7F66 - chains A and B of the 15 polymer chains in the assembly; structure by electron microscopy, 2.76 A resolution.

Chain A (and B):
Name: Translation initiation factor eIF-2B subunit alpha
From: Homo sapiens
Notes: chain B of this document is another copy of the same molecule, construct and numbering; everything in this record applies to it too
UniProt: Q14232 (EI2BA_HUMAN); residue numbers follow UniProt; this construct covers 1-305
Chain sequence (307 residues; numbered -1 to 305; the number before each row is that of its first residue; numbers below 1 keep their minus sign (Gly-1 is residue -1)):
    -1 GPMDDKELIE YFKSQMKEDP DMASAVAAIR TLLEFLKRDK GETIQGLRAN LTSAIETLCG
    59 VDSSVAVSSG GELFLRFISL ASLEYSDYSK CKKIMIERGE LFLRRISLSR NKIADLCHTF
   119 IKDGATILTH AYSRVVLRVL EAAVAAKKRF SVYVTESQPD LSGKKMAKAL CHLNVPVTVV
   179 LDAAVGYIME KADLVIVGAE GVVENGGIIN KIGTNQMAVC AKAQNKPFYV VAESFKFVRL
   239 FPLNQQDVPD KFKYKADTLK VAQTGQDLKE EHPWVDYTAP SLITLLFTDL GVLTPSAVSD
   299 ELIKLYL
Disordered / not traced: -1, 255-267
Construct notes: expression tag (-1 to 0)
From the paper describing this entry:
  - mutagenesis - A47E: unchanged binding to eIF2(alphaP)

How chain A and chain B interact:
Residue-residue contacts (53):
  Glu154(A) - Gln156(B)
  Gln156(A) - Glu154(B)
  Gln156(A) - Gln156(B)
  Pro157(A) - Leu179(B)
  Val175(A) - Glu268(B)
  Thr176(A) - Glu268(B)
  Val177(A) - Glu268(B)  hydrogen bond (backbone-backbone)
  Val177(A) - Glu269(B)
  Val178(A) - Glu269(B)
  Leu179(A) - Pro157(B)
  Leu179(A) - His270(B)
  Asp180(A) - Gln214(B)
  Ala181(A) - Ile210(B)
  Ala181(A) - Gly211(B)
  Ala181(A) - Gln214(B)
  Ala182(A) - Ile210(B)  hydrophobic
  Val183(A) - Gln214(B)
  Gly184(A) - Asn213(B)
  Gly184(A) - Gln214(B)
  Tyr185(A) - Ile210(B)  hydrophobic
  Tyr185(A) - Gln243(B)
  Tyr185(A) - Lys251(B)  hydrogen bond
  Tyr185(A) - Glu269(B)
  Tyr185(A) - Pro271(B)  hydrophobic
  Glu188(A) - Asn242(B)
  Glu188(A) - Gln243(B)  hydrogen bond (side chain-backbone)
  Glu188(A) - Gln244(B)  hydrogen bond (side chain-backbone)
  Lys189(A) - Glu269(B)  salt bridge
  Ile210(A) - Ala181(B)
  Ile210(A) - Ala182(B)  hydrophobic
  Ile210(A) - Tyr185(B)  hydrophobic
  Gly211(A) - Ala181(B)
  Asn213(A) - Gly184(B)
  Gln214(A) - Asp180(B)
  Gln214(A) - Ala181(B)
  Gln214(A) - Val183(B)
  Gln214(A) - Gln214(B)
  Val217(A) - Val217(B)  hydrophobic
  Ala221(A) - Val217(B)  hydrophobic
  Asn242(A) - Glu188(B)
  Gln243(A) - Tyr185(B)
  Gln243(A) - Glu188(B)  hydrogen bond (backbone-side chain)
  Gln244(A) - Glu188(B)  hydrogen bond (backbone-side chain)
  Gln244(A) - Lys189(B)
  Lys251(A) - Tyr185(B)  hydrogen bond
  Glu268(A) - Thr176(B)
  Glu268(A) - Val177(B)
  Glu269(A) - Tyr151(B)
  Glu269(A) - Val177(B)
  Glu269(A) - Tyr185(B)
  Glu269(A) - Lys189(B)  salt bridge
  His270(A) - Leu179(B)
  Pro271(A) - Tyr185(B)  hydrophobic
Interface residues without a listed pair, chain A (35 interface residues in all): Tyr151, Ile186, Cys218, Tyr252, Val273
Interface residues without a listed pair, chain B (34 interface residues in all): Val175, Val178, Ile186, Cys218, Ala221, Tyr252

Summary:
35 residues of chain A face 34 of chain B across their interface, with 7 hydrogen bonds and 2 salt bridges.
Polar contacts include Lys189(A)-Glu269(B), Tyr185(A)-Lys251(B) and Glu188(A)-Gln243(B). From the paper: A47E
of chain A leaves binding to eIF2(alphaP) unchanged.
Both chains are Translation initiation factor eIF-2B subunit alpha (Homo sapiens). Entry 7F66 (eIF2B-SFSV
NSs-1-eIF2) was determined by electron microscopy together with 7F64, 7F67 and 7VLK from the same study.
